Entry 8FJK (electron microscopy, 3.30 A resolution); this record covers chains G and I of the 44 polymer chains in the assembly.

== Chain G (and I) ==
Protein: Major inner capsid protein VP3
Source organism: Golden shiner reovirus
Notes: EC 3.6.4.13; chain I of this document is another copy of the same molecule, construct and numbering; everything in this record applies to it too
UniProt: Q8JU60 (CAPSD_AQRVC); residue numbers follow UniProt; this construct covers 77-1214
Chain sequence (1138 residues; numbered 77 to 1214; the number before each row is that of its first residue):
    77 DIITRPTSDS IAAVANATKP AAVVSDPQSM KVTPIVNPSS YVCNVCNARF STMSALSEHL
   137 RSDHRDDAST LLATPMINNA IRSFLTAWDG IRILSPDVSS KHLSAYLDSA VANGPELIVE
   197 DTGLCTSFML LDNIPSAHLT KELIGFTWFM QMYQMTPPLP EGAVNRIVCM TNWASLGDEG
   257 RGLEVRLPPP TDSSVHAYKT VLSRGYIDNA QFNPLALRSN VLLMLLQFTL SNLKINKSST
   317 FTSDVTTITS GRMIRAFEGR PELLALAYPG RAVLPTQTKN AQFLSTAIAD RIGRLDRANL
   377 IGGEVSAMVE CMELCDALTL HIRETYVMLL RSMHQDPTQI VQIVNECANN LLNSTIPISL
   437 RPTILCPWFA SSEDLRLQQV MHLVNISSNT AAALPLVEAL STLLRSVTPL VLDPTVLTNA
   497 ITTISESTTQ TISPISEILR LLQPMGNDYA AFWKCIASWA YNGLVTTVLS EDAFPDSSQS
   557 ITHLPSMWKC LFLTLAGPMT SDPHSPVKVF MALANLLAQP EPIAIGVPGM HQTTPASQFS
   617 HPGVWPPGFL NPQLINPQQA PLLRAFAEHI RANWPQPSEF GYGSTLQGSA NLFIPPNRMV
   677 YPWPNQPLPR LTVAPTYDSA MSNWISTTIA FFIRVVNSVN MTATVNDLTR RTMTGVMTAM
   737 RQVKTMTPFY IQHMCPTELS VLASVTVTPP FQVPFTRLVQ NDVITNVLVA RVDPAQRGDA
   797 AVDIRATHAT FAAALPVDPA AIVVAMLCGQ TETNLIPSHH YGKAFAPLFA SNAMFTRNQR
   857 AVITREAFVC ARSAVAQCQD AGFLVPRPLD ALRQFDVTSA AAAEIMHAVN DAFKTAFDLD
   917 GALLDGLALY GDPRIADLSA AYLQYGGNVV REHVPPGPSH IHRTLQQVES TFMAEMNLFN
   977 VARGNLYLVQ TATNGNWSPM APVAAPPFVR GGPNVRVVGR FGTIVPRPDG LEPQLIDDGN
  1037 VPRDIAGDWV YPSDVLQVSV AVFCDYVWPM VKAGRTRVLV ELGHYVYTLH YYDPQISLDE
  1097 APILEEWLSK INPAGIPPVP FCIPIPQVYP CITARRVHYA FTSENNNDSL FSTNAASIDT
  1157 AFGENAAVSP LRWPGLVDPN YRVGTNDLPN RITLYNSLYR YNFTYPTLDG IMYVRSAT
Not modelled in the structure: 77-115, 1214 (chain I: 77-115, 142-174, 1214)
Ion coordination: Zn2+: C119, C122, H135, H140
Curated features (UniProtKB/Swiss-Prot):
  - zinc finger: Y117 to H140 (C2H2-type)
Reported in the primary citation:
  - conformationally variable residues: D142 to G190

== How chain G and chain I interact ==
Pairs across the interface (42):
  R137(G) with N120(I), hydrogen bond (side chain-backbone)
  R141(G) with R141(I), hydrogen bond (side chain-backbone)
  R158(G) with R141(I)
  L161(G) with L136(I); R137(I)
  W164(G) with R137(I), hydrogen bond (backbone-side chain)
  D165(G) with R137(I), salt bridge; R141(I), salt bridge
  R168(G) with R137(I)
  T505(G) with E502(I); S503(I); T504(I), hydrogen bond (backbone-backbone); T505(I)
  Q506(G) with E502(I), hydrogen bond (side chain-backbone); S503(I)
  T507(G) with I500(I); S501(I); E502(I), hydrogen bond (side chain-backbone); T504(I)
  I508(G) with T499(I); S501(I)
  S553(G) with K740(I), hydrogen bond (backbone-side chain)
  S554(G) with K740(I)
  Q555(G) with K740(I), hydrogen bond (backbone-side chain)
  T558(G) with Q738(I)
  N591(G) with K740(I), hydrogen bond (backbone-side chain)
  A594(G) with Y693(I)
  Q595(G) with Y693(I)
  P604(G) with L687(I)
  G605(G) with L687(I); T688(I), hydrogen bond (backbone-side chain)
  H607(G) with T688(I); A690(I)
  T609(G) with A690(I); P691(I); Y693(I)
  Q614(G) with N830(I)
  T718(G) with R727(I), hydrogen bond (backbone-side chain)
  A719(G) with G731(I)
  T720(G) with T734(I)
  N722(G) with S501(I)
  T725(G) with S501(I)
Interface residues without a listed pair, chain G (31 interface residues in all): T162, H559, R726
Interface residues without a listed pair, chain I (27 interface residues in all): V121, S133, H140, V689, R737

== Overview ==
Chain G and chain I form an interface of 31 and 27 residues respectively, with 11 hydrogen bonds and 2 salt
bridges. Polar pairs include D165(G)-R137(I), D165(G)-R141(I) and R137(G)-N120(I). The Zn2+ site is built by
C119(G), C122(G), H135(G) and H140(G). The paper reports conformational variability at D142(G).
Chain G and chain I are both Major inner capsid protein VP3 (Golden shiner reovirus); the structure, Golden
Shiner Reovirus Core Polar Vertex, was determined by electron microscopy (same publication as 8FJL).
